PDB entry 4DB7 | X-ray diffraction, 2.50 A resolution | chain A

== Chain A ==
Name: Dihydropteroate Synthase
From: Bacillus anthracis
Notes: EC 2.5.1.15
Reference sequence: C3P9L8 (C3P9L8_BACAA); residue numbers follow UniProt; this construct covers 1-277
Amino-acid sequence (297 residues; numbered -19 to 277; the number before each row is that of its first residue; numbers below 1 keep their minus sign (Met-19 is residue -19)):
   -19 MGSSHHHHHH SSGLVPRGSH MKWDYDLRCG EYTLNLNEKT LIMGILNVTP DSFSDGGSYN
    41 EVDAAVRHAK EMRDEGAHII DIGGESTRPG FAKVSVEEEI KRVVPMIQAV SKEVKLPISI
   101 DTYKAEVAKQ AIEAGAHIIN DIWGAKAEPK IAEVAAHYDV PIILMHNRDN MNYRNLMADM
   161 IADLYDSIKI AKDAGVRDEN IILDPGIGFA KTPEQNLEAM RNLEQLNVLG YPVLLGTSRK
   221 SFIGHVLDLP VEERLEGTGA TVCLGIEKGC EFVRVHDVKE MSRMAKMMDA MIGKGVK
Not modelled in the structure: -19 to 1, 28-30, 64-74, 275-277
Construct notes: expression tag (-19 to 0)
Residues lining bound ligands: Z25 (3-(7-amino-4,5-dioxo-1,4,5,6-tetrahydropyrimido[4,5-c]pyridazin-3-yl)propanoic acid): Ile25, Asp101, Asn120, Ile122, Ile143, Met145, Asp184, Phe189, Leu214, Gly216, Lys220, Arg254, His256
Reported in the primary citation:
  - binding site for Z25: Asp101, Lys220, Arg254

== Overview ==
Bound to chain A: compound Z25. From the paper: a binding site for Z25 at Asp101, Lys220 and Arg254.
Chain A is Dihydropteroate Synthase (Bacillus anthracis); the structure, Crystal structure of B. anthracis
DHPS with compound 25, was determined by X-ray diffraction together with 4D8A, 4DAF, 4D8Z, 4D9P and 4DAI from
the same study.
